PDB entry 7AFA | electron microscopy, 2.95 A resolution | chains 1 and M of the 9 polymer chains in the assembly

# Chain 1
Molecule: 16SrRNA (head domain of the 30S ribosome)
From: Escherichia coli
Sequence (1541 nucleotides; numbered 1 to 1541; the number before each row is that of its first residue):
     1 AAAUUGAAGAGUUUGAUCAUGGCUCAGAUUGAACGCUGGCGGCAGGCCUA
    51 ACACAUGCAAGUCGAACGGUAACAGGAAGAAGCUUGCUUCUUUGCUGACG
   101 AGUGGCGGACGGGUGAGUAAUGUCUGGGAAACUGCCUGAUGGAGGGGGAU
   151 AACUACUGGAAACGGUAGCUAAUACCGCAUAACGUCGCAAGACCAAAGAG
   201 GGGGACCUUCGGGCCUCUUGCCAUCGGAUGUGCCCAGAUGGGAUUAGCUA
   251 GUAGGUGGGGUAACGGCUCACCUAGGCGACGAUCCCUAGCUGGUCUGAGA
   301 GGAUGACCAGCCACACUGGAACUGAGACACGGUCCAGACUCCUACGGGAG
   351 GCAGCAGUGGGGAAUAUUGCACAAUGGGCGCAAGCCUGAUGCAGCCAUGC
   401 CGCGUGUAUGAAGAAGGCCUUCGGGUUGUAAAGUACUUUCAGCGGGGAGG
   451 AAGGGAGUAAAGUUAAUACCUUUGCUCAUUGACGUUACCCGCAGAAGAAG
   501 CACCGGCUAACUCCGUGCCAGCAGCCXCGGUAAUACGGAGGGUGCAAGCG
   551 UUAAUCGGAAUUACUGGGCGUAAAGCGCACGCAGGCGGUUUGUUAAGUCA
   601 GAUGUGAAAUCCCCGGGCUCAACCUGGGAACUGCAUCUGAUACUGGCAAG
   651 CUUGAGUCUCGUAGAGGGGGGUAGAAUUCCAGGUGUAGCGGUGAAAUGCG
   701 UAGAGAUCUGGAGGAAUACCGGUGGCGAAGGCGGCCCCCUGGACGAAGAC
   751 UGACGCUCAGGUGCGAAAGCGUGGGGAGCAAACAGGAUUAGAUACCCUGG
   801 UAGUCCACGCCGUAAACGAUGUCGACUUGGAGGUUGUGCCCUUGAGGCGU
   851 GGCUUCCGGAGCUAACGCGUUAAGUCGACCGCCUGGGGAGUACGGCCGCA
   901 AGGUUAAAACUCAAAUGAAUUGACGGGGGCCCGCACAAGCGGUGGAGCAU
   951 GUGGUUUAAUUCGAUGXAACGCGAAGAACCUUACCUGGUCUUGACAUCCA
  1001 CGGAAGUUUUCAGAGAUGAGAAUGUGCCUUCGGGAACCGUGAGACAGGUG
  1051 CUGCAUGGCUGUCGUCAGCUCGUGUUGUGAAAUGUUGGGUUAAGUCCCGC
  1101 AACGAGCGCAACCCUUAUCCUUUGUUGCCAGCGGUCCGGCCGGGAACUCA
  1151 AAGGAGACUGCCAGUGAUAAACUGGAGGAAGGUGGGGAUGACGUCAAGUC
  1201 AUCAUGGCCCUUACGACCAGGGCUACACACGUGCUACAAUGGCGCAUACA
  1251 AAGAGAAGCGACCUCGCGAGAGCAAGCGGACCUCAUAAAGUGCGUCGUAG
  1301 UCCGGAUUGGAGUCUGCAACUCGACUCCAUGAAGUCGGAAUCGCUAGUAA
  1351 UCGUGGAUCAGAAUGCCACGGUGAAUACGUUCCCGGCCUUGUACACACCG
  1401 CCCGUXACACCAUGGGAGUGGGUUGCAAAAGAAGUAGGUAGCUUAACCUU
  1451 CGGGAGGGCGCUUACCACUUUGUGAUUCAUGACUGGGGUGAAGUCGUAAC
  1501 AAGGUAACCGUAGGGGAACCUGCGGUUGGAUCACCUCCUUA
Unresolved in the structure: 1-930, 1387-1541
Modified residues: PSU (pseudouridine-5'-monophosphate) at position 516, G7M (N7-methyl-guanosine-5'-monophosphate) at position 527, 2MG (2N-methylguanosine-5'-monophosphate) at position 966, 5MC (5-methylcytidine-5'-monophosphate) at position 967, 2MG (2N-methylguanosine-5'-monophosphate) at position 1207, 4OC (4n,o2'-methylcytidine-5'-monophosphate) at position 1401, 5MC (5-methylcytidine-5'-monophosphate) at position 1406, UR3 (3-methyluridine-5'-monophoshate) at position 1497, 2MG (2N-methylguanosine-5'-monophosphate) at position 1515, MA6 (6N-dimethyladenosine-5'-monophoshate) at position 1517, MA6 (6N-dimethyladenosine-5'-monophoshate) at position 1518
Metal / ion sites: Mg2+ site 1 near A937 (its only coordinating residue here); Mg2+ site 2: G944, G945; Mg2+ site 3: A964, U1199; Mg2+ site 4 near C972 (its only coordinating residue here); Mg2+ site 5 near C980 (its only coordinating residue here); Mg2+ site 6: C1054, A1197, G1198; Mg2+ site 7: C1054, A1197; Mg2+ site 8 near G1068 (its only coordinating residue here); Mg2+ site 9 near C1069 (its only coordinating residue here); Mg2+ site 10: U1085, U1086, G1099; Mg2+ site 11 near A1110 (its only coordinating residue here); Mg2+ site 12 near U1224 (its only coordinating residue here); 4 more Mg2+ sites not listed

# Chain M
Protein: 30S ribosomal protein S13
From: Escherichia coli
Reference sequence: C3SR52 (C3SR52_ECOLX); residue numbers follow UniProt; this construct covers 1-118
Chain sequence (118 residues; numbered 1 to 118; the number before each row is that of its first residue):
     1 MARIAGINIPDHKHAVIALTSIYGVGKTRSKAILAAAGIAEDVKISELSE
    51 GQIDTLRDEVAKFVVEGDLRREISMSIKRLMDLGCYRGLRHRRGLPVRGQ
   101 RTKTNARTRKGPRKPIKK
Unresolved in the structure: 1, 116-118

# Interface between chain 1 and chain M
Contacting residue pairs (76; chain 1 residue first):
  A946(1) - Arg113(M)  salt bridge to the phosphate
  G947(1) - Arg107(M)  phosphate contact
  G947(1) - Thr108(M)  hydrogen bond to the phosphate
  C948(1) - Asn105(M)  phosphate contact
  C948(1) - Ala106(M)  phosphate contact
  C948(1) - Arg107(M)  hydrogen bond to the phosphate
  C948(1) - Thr108(M)  hydrogen bond to the phosphate
  A949(1) - Gln100(M)  phosphate contact
  A949(1) - Arg101(M)  phosphate contact
  A949(1) - Asn105(M)  hydrogen bond to the base
  U950(1) - Arg101(M)  salt bridge to the phosphate
  U950(1) - Thr104(M)  hydrogen bond to the base
  U950(1) - Asn105(M)  hydrogen bond to the base
  G951(1) - Arg101(M)  salt bridge to the phosphate
  U952(1) - Lys103(M)  base contact
  U952(1) - Thr104(M)  base contact
  G953(1) - Lys103(M)  base contact
  A1225(1) - Thr102(M)  hydrogen bond to the phosphate
  A1225(1) - Lys103(M)  hydrogen bond to the phosphate
  C1226(1) - Arg90(M)  salt bridge to the phosphate
  C1226(1) - Thr102(M)  hydrogen bond to the sugar
  C1226(1) - Lys103(M)  base contact
  C1226(1) - Lys110(M)  hydrogen bond to the sugar
  A1227(1) - Leu95(M)  phosphate contact
  A1227(1) - Lys110(M)  salt bridge to the phosphate
  A1227(1) - Lys114(M)  hydrogen bond to the phosphate
  C1228(1) - Lys103(M)  base contact
  C1228(1) - Arg107(M)  salt bridge to the phosphate
  C1228(1) - Lys110(M)  salt bridge to the phosphate
  C1228(1) - Arg113(M)  phosphate contact
  C1228(1) - Lys114(M)  salt bridge to the phosphate
  A1229(1) - Thr104(M)  base contact
  A1229(1) - Arg113(M)  salt bridge to the phosphate
  C1230(1) - Thr104(M)  base contact
  U1295(1) - His14(M)  hydrogen bond to the phosphate
  C1296(1) - His14(M)  salt bridge to the phosphate
  C1302(1) - Lys13(M)  salt bridge to the phosphate
  C1302(1) - His14(M)  hydrogen bond to the base
  C1302(1) - Ile17(M)  base contact
  A1306(1) - Thr108(M)  hydrogen bond to the sugar
  U1307(1) - Gln100(M)  phosphate contact
  U1307(1) - Thr108(M)  sugar contact
  U1307(1) - Arg109(M)  hydrogen bond to the sugar
  U1308(1) - His91(M)  hydrogen bond to the phosphate
  U1308(1) - Pro96(M)  phosphate contact
  U1308(1) - Val97(M)  hydrogen bond to the phosphate
  U1308(1) - Arg98(M)  salt bridge to the phosphate
  U1308(1) - Gln100(M)  hydrogen bond to the phosphate
  U1308(1) - Arg109(M)  phosphate contact
  G1309(1) - Ser76(M)  hydrogen bond to the phosphate
  G1309(1) - Ile77(M)  sugar contact
  G1309(1) - Leu80(M)  phosphate contact
  G1309(1) - Arg87(M)  salt bridge to the phosphate
  G1309(1) - His91(M)  salt bridge to the phosphate
  G1309(1) - Val97(M)  phosphate contact
  G1309(1) - Arg98(M)  salt bridge to the phosphate
  G1310(1) - Ser76(M)  hydrogen bond to the phosphate
  G1310(1) - Arg79(M)  salt bridge to the phosphate
  G1310(1) - Arg87(M)  salt bridge to the phosphate
  U1321(1) - Tyr86(M)  sugar contact
  C1322(1) - Tyr86(M)  phosphate contact
  C1328(1) - Thr28(M)  hydrogen bond to the phosphate
  C1328(1) - Arg29(M)  hydrogen bond to the sugar
  A1329(1) - Tyr23(M)  phosphate contact
  A1329(1) - Gly24(M)  sugar contact
  A1329(1) - Gly26(M)  hydrogen bond to the phosphate
  A1329(1) - Lys27(M)  phosphate contact
  A1329(1) - Thr28(M)  hydrogen bond to the phosphate
  A1329(1) - Arg29(M)  hydrogen bond to the phosphate
  A1329(1) - Leu69(M)  sugar contact
  U1330(1) - Ile22(M)  phosphate contact
  U1330(1) - Tyr23(M)  phosphate contact
  U1330(1) - Gly24(M)  phosphate contact
  U1330(1) - Val25(M)  phosphate contact
  U1330(1) - Gly26(M)  phosphate contact
  G1331(1) - Tyr23(M)  phosphate contact
Interface residues without a listed pair, chain 1 (35 interface residues in all): G945, G954, C1243, U1301, C1320, G1323, A1332
Interface residues without a listed pair, chain M (42 interface residues in all): Ile73, Arg93, Gly99, Pro112, Pro115

# In short
Chain 1 and chain M form an interface of 35 and 42 residues respectively; the contacts include 25 hydrogen
bonds and 17 salt bridges. Polar pairs include A949(1)-Asn105(M), U950(1)-Thr104(M) and U950(1)-Asn105(M).
G944(1) and G945(1) form the Mg2+ site 2.
Here chain 1 is 16SrRNA (head domain of the 30S ribosome) and chain M is 30S ribosomal protein S13, both from
Escherichia coli. Entry 7AFA (Bacterial 30S ribosomal subunit assembly complex state F (head domain)) was
determined by electron microscopy (same publication as 7AF3, 7AF5, 7AF8, 7AFD, 7AFH, 7AFI and 17 further
entries).
